PDB entry 6VK5 | X-ray diffraction, 1.86 A resolution | chains A and E of the 8 polymer chains in the assembly

== Chain A (and E) ==
Molecule: Methane monooxygenase component A alpha chain
Organism: Methylosinus trichosporium OB3b
Notes: chain E of this document is another copy of the same molecule, construct and numbering; everything in this record applies to it too
UniProt: A0A2D2D5X0 (A0A2D2D5X0_METTR); numbering as in UniProt (aligned over 1-526)
Sequence (526 residues; row label = number of the first residue in the row):
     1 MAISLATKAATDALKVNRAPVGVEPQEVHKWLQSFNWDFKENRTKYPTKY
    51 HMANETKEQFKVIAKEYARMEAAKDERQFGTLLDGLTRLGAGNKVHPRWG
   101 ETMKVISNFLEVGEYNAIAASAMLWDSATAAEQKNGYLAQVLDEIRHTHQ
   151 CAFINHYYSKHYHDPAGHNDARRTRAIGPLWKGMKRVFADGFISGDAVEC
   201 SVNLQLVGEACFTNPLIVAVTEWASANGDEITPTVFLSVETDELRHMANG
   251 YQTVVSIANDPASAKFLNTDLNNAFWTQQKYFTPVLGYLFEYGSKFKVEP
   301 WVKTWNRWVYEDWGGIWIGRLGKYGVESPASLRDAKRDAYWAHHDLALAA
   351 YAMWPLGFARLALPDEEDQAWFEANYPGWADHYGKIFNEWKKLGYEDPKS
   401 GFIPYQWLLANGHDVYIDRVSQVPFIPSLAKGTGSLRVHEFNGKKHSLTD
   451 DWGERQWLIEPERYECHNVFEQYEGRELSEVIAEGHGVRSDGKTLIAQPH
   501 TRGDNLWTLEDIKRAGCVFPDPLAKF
Unresolved in the structure: 1-11
Ion coordination: Fe ion site 1: Glu-114, Glu-144, His-147 (together with benzoic acid); Fe ion site 2: Glu-144, Glu-209, Glu-243, His-246 (together with benzoic acid)
Small-molecule neighbours: benzoic acid (BEZ): Leu-110, Gly-113, Glu-114, Ala-117, Glu-144, His-147, Phe-188, Phe-192, Leu-204, Gly-208, Glu-209, Thr-213, Leu-216, Glu-243, His-246
Reported in the primary citation:
  - conformationally variable residues (side-chain flip): Leu-110, Phe-188, Thr-213, Leu-216, Glu-240
  - binding site for benzoic acid: Phe-188
  - contacts within the chain: Thr-213/Glu-240 (hydrogen bond)
  - Fe ion coordination: Glu-209, Glu-243, His-246

== How chain A and chain E interact ==
Pairs across the interface (20; chain A residue first):
  Glu-76(A) / Glu-76(E)
  Arg-77(A) / Gly-80(E)
  Arg-77(A) / Leu-83(E)
  Arg-77(A) / Asp-84(E)
  Gly-80(A) / Arg-77(E)
  Gly-80(A) / Thr-81(E)  hydrogen bond (backbone-side chain)
  Thr-81(A) / Gly-80(E)  hydrogen bond (side chain-backbone)
  Thr-81(A) / Thr-81(E)
  Thr-81(A) / Asp-84(E)  hydrogen bond
  Thr-81(A) / Gly-85(E)  hydrogen bond (side chain-backbone)
  Leu-83(A) / Arg-77(E)
  Asp-84(A) / Arg-77(E)
  Asp-84(A) / Thr-81(E)  hydrogen bond
  Asp-84(A) / Thr-234(E)
  Gly-85(A) / Thr-81(E)  hydrogen bond (backbone-side chain)
  Arg-88(A) / Thr-234(E)  hydrogen bond
  Leu-89(A) / Glu-230(E)
  Glu-230(A) / Leu-89(E)
  Thr-234(A) / Asp-84(E)
  Thr-234(A) / Arg-88(E)  hydrogen bond
Also at the interface, not in a pair above, chain A (13 interface residues in all): Gln-78, Leu-237
Also at the interface, not in a pair above, chain E (12 interface residues in all): Gln-78

== Overview ==
Chain A and chain E form an interface of 13 and 12 residues respectively, with 8 hydrogen bonds. Among the
polar pairs are Gly-80(A)/Thr-81(E), Thr-81(A)/Asp-84(E) and Thr-81(A)/Gly-85(E). Bound to chain A: benzoic
acid. The paper reports a binding site for benzoic acid at Phe-188(A); Fe ion coordination by Glu-209(A),
Glu-243(A) and His-246(A).
Both chains are Methane monooxygenase component A alpha chain (Methylosinus trichosporium OB3b). Entry 6VK5
(Crystal Structure of Methylosinus trichosporium OB3b Soluble Methane Monooxygenase Hydroxylase and Regulatory
Component Complex) was determined by X-ray diffraction together with 6VK4, 6VK6, 6VK7 and 6VK8 from the same
study.
